PDB entry 9EAQ | electron microscopy, 2.70 A resolution | chains A and C of the 3 polymer chains in the assembly

# Chain A (and C)
Molecule: Capsid protein VP1
Source organism: Murine norovirus 1
Notes: engineered mutation(s): V339I; chain C of this document is another copy of the same molecule, construct and numbering; everything in this record applies to it too
UniProtKB: Q80J94 (CAPSD_MNV1); residue numbers follow UniProt; this construct covers 2-541
Amino-acid sequence (540 residues; row label = number of the first residue in the row):
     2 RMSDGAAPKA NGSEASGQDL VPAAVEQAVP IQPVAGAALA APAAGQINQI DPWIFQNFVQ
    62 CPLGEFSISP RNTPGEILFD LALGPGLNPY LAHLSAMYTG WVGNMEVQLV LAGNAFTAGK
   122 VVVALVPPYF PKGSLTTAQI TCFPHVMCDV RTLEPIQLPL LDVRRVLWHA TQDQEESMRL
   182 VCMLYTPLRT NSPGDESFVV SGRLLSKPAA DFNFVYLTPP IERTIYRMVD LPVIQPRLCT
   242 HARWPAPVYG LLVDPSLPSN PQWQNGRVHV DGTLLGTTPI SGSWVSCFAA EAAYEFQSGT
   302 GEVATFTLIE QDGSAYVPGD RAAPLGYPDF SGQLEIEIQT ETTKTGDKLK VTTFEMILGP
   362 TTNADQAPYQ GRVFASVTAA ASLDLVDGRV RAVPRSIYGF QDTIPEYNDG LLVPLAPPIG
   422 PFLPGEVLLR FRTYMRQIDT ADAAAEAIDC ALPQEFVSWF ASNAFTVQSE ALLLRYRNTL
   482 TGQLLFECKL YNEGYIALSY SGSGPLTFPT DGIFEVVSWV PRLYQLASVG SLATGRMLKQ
Disordered / not traced: 2-17, 533-541 (chain C: 2-26, 531-541)
Differences from the reference sequence: variant E296 (Lys in Q80J94), I339 (Val in Q80J94)

# How chain A and chain C interact
Residue-residue contacts - 35 pairs, chain A then chain C:
  P43(A) with P34(C); V35(C); A36(C), hydrogen bond (backbone-backbone); L40(C), hydrophobic
  A44(A) with L40(C), hydrophobic; V164(C); R165(C), hydrogen bond (backbone-backbone)
  A45(A) with Q33(C)
  G46(A) with I32(C); Q33(C), hydrogen bond (backbone-backbone); V164(C)
  Q47(A) with P31(C), hydrogen bond (side chain-backbone); Q33(C)
  I48(A) with Q33(C)
  T100(A) with Y130(C)
  V167(A) with R166(C)
  L168(A) with R166(C), hydrogen bond (backbone-backbone)
  W169(A) with V164(C), hydrophobic; R165(C), hydrogen bond (side chain-backbone); R166(C), hydrogen bond (backbone-side chain)
  H170(A) with R166(C)
  A171(A) with Y130(C), hydrophobic
  Q173(A) with P132(C)
  E176(A) with R166(C), salt bridge
  Y217(A) with I32(C); L126(C), hydrogen bond (side chain-backbone); P128(C), hydrophobic; P145(C)
  L218(A) with C143(C)
  P220(A) with Q140(C); C143(C), hydrophobic; F144(C)
  Y317(A) with L413(C)
  Q371(A) with L412(C); L413(C)
Also at the interface, not in a pair above, chain A (26 interface residues in all): A42, D174, T219, I222, T308, P319, G372
Also at the interface, not in a pair above, chain C (24 interface residues in all): F131, D163, V167, M179

# Overview
The interface between chain A and chain C involves 26 residues on one side and 24 on the other; the contacts
include 8 hydrogen bonds and 1 salt bridge. Among the polar pairs are E176(A)-R166(C), Q47(A)-P31(C) and
W169(A)-R165(C).
Both chains are Capsid protein VP1 (Murine norovirus 1). Entry 9EAQ (Murine Norovirus MNV-1 with allosteric
escape mutation V339I) was determined by electron microscopy together with 9EAN, 9EAO and 9EAP from the same
study.
